Entry 8TMZ (X-ray diffraction, 1.80 A resolution); this record covers chains H and A of the 3 polymer chains in the assembly.

== Chain H ==
Protein: Neutralizing antibody CHM-27 Heavy Chain
Organism: Macaca mulatta
Notes: antibody fragment or engineered binder
Sequence (217 residues; each row starts with the number of its first residue):
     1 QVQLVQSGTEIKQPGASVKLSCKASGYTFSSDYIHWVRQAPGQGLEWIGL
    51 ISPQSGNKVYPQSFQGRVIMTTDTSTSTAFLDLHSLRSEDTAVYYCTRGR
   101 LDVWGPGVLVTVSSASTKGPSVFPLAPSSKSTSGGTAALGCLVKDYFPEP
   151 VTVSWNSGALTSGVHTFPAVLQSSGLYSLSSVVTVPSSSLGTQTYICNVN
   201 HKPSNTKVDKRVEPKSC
Not modelled in the structure: 1, 129-134, 216-217
Disulfide bonds: Cys22-Cys96, Cys141-Cys197

== Chain A ==
Protein: Stem helix peptide of Spike glycoprotein
UniProtKB: A0A0U2MN53 (A0A0U2MN53_MERS); residue numbers follow UniProt; this construct covers 1221-1247
Sequence (27 residues; row label = number of the first residue in the row):
  1221 PLLGNSTGIDFQDELDEFFKNVSTSIP
Not modelled in the structure: 1221-1227, 1243-1247

== How chain H and chain A interact ==
Contacting residue pairs - 12 pairs, chain H then chain A:
  Tyr33(H) with Phe1231(A), hydrophobic; Glu1234(A), hydrogen bond; Leu1235(A); Phe1238(A), hydrophobic
  His35(H) with Phe1239(A)
  Leu50(H) with Phe1231(A), hydrophobic
  Asn57(H) with Phe1231(A)
  Lys58(H) with Phe1231(A)
  Val59(H) with Leu1235(A), hydrophobic
  Gly99(H) with Phe1238(A); Phe1239(A)
  Arg100(H) with Phe1238(A)
Other interface residues (no listed pair), chain H (10 interface residues in all): Asp32, Ser52

== Summary ==
The interface between chain H and chain A involves 10 residues on one side and 5 on the other; the contacts
include 1 hydrogen bond. Its one hydrogen-bonded contact is Tyr33(H)-Glu1234(A).
Chain H is Neutralizing antibody CHM-27 Heavy Chain (Macaca mulatta) and chain A is Stem helix peptide of
Spike glycoprotein; the structure, Crystal structure of MERS-CoV spike stem helix peptide in complex with
neutralizing antibody CHM-27, was determined by X-ray diffraction.
